PDB entry 3EH4 | X-ray diffraction, 2.90 A resolution | chains A and B of the 3 polymer chains in the assembly

Chain A:
Name: Cytochrome c oxidase subunit 1
Organism: Thermus thermophilus
Notes: EC 1.9.3.1
UniProtKB: Q5SJ79 (COX1_THET8); residues 2-562 here = UniProt positions 2-562
Amino-acid sequence (618 residues; each row starts with the number of its first residue; numbers below 1 keep their minus sign (Ser-55 is residue -55)):
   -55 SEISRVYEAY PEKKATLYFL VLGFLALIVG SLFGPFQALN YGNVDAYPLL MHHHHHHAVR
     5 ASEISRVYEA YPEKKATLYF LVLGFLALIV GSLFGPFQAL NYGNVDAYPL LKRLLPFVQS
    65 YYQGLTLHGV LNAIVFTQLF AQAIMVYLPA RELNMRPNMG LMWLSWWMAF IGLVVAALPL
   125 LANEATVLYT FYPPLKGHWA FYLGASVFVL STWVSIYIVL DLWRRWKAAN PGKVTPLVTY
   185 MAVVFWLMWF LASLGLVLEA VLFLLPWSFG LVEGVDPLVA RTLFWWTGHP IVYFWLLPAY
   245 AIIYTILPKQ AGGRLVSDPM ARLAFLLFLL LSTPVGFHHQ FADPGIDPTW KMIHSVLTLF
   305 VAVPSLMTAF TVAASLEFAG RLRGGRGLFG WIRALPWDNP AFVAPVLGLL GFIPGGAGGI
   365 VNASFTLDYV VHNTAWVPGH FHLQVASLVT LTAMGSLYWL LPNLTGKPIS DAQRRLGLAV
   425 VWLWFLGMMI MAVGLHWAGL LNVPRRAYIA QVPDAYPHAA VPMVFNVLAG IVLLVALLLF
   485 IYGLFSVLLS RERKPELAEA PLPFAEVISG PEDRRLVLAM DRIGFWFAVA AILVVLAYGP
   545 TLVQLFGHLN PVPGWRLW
Unresolved in the structure: -55 to 5
Construct notes: expression tag (-55 to 1); engineered mutation Arg258 (Lys in Q5SJ79)
Bound ions: heme Fe: His72, His386; Cu+: His233, His282, His283; heme-as Fe near His384 (its only coordinating residue here)
Residues lining bound ligands:
  - heme-as (HAS): Tyr133, Trp229, Val236, Tyr237, Trp239, Leu240, Tyr244, His282, His283, Thr302, Val305, Ala306, Ser309, Leu310, Thr312, Ala313, Val316, Ala317, Leu320, Trp335, Ile336, Trp341, Val350, Leu353, Leu354, Phe356, Ile357, Gly360, Gly363, Ile364, Asn366, Ala367, Asp372, His376, Asn377, Val381, His384, Phe385, Gln388, Val389, Val393, Arg449, Arg450
  - heme (HEM): Leu32, Ser36, Gly39, Pro40, Gln42, Ala43, Tyr46, Tyr65, Leu69, His72, Gly73, Asn76, Ala77, Thr81, Leu132, Tyr133, Pro382, Phe385, His386, Val389, Ala390, Thr394, Trp428, Met432, Met435, Leu439, Arg449, Arg450, Ala451, Leu477
Swiss-Prot annotation at these positions:
  - binding site (Fe(II)-heme a): His72, His386
  - binding site (Cu cation): His233, Tyr237, His282, His283
  - binding site (heme a3): His384
  - cross-link: His233 to Tyr237 (1'-histidyl-3'-tyrosine (His-Tyr))
From the paper describing this entry:
  - heme-as coordination: His384
  - binding site for heme-as: His376, Arg449

Chain B:
Name: Cytochrome c oxidase subunit 2
Organism: Thermus thermophilus
Notes: EC 1.9.3.1
UniProtKB: Q5SJ80 (COX2_THET8); residues 3-168 here = UniProt positions 3-168
Amino-acid sequence (166 residues; row label = number of the first residue in the row):
     3 DQHKAHKAIL AYEKGWLAFS LAMLFVFIAL IAYTLATHTA GVIPAGKLER VDPTTVRQEG
    63 PWADPAQAVV QTGPNQYTVY VLAFAFGYQP NPIEVPQGAE IVFKITSPDV IHGFHVEGTN
   123 INVEVLPGEV STVRYTFKRP GEYRIICNQY CGLGHQNMFG TIVVKE
Construct notes: engineered mutation Gln4 (Glu in Q5SJ80)
Bound ions: dinuclear copper ion: His114, His157
Swiss-Prot annotation at these positions:
  - binding site (Cu cation): His114, Cys149, Cys153, His157

Chain A / chain B interface:
Residue-residue contacts - 127 pairs, chain A then chain B:
  Ser64(A) - Leu155(B)
  Tyr66(A) - Tyr152(B)  hydrophobic
  Tyr66(A) - Leu155(B)  hydrophobic
  Tyr66(A) - His157(B)
  Tyr66(A) - Gln158(B)  hydrogen bond
  Thr130(A) - Tyr152(B)  hydrogen bond (backbone-side chain)
  Leu132(A) - Tyr152(B)  hydrophobic
  Tyr136(A) - Ile113(B)  hydrophobic
  Pro137(A) - Ile113(B)
  Pro138(A) - Asp111(B)
  Pro138(A) - Ile113(B)
  Pro138(A) - Pro129(B)  hydrophobic
  Leu139(A) - Val112(B)  hydrophobic
  Leu139(A) - Tyr152(B)
  Asp220(A) - Arg52(B)  salt bridge
  Pro221(A) - Leu128(B)  hydrophobic
  Pro221(A) - Pro129(B)
  Leu222(A) - Leu50(B)  hydrophobic
  Leu222(A) - Arg52(B)
  Arg225(A) - Glu126(B)  salt bridge
  Arg225(A) - Gln151(B)
  Arg258(A) - Gln4(B)  hydrogen bond
  Val260(A) - His8(B)  hydrogen bond (backbone-side chain)
  Val260(A) - Ile11(B)  hydrophobic
  Met264(A) - Leu12(B)  hydrophobic
  Met264(A) - Glu15(B)
  Phe285(A) - Pro46(B)
  Ala286(A) - Pro46(B)
  Ala286(A) - Asn124(B)
  Ala286(A) - Val125(B)
  Ala286(A) - Glu126(B)  hydrogen bond (backbone-backbone)
  Asp287(A) - Pro46(B)
  Asp287(A) - Glu126(B)
  Pro288(A) - Pro46(B)  hydrophobic
  Pro288(A) - Leu128(B)
  Pro288(A) - Glu131(B)
  Pro288(A) - Val132(B)
  Pro288(A) - Ser133(B)
  Gly289(A) - Ala47(B)
  Gly289(A) - Gly48(B)
  Gly289(A) - Leu50(B)
  Ile290(A) - Gly48(B)  hydrogen bond (backbone-backbone)
  Pro292(A) - Gly48(B)
  Met296(A) - Ile33(B)  hydrophobic
  Met296(A) - Leu37(B)  hydrophobic
  Ser299(A) - Ile33(B)
  Val300(A) - Ile30(B)  hydrophobic
  Leu303(A) - Leu26(B)
  Leu303(A) - Ile30(B)  hydrophobic
  Phe304(A) - Leu23(B)  hydrophobic
  Phe304(A) - Phe27(B)  hydrophobic
  Leu310(A) - Trp18(B)  hydrogen bond (backbone-side chain)
  Leu310(A) - Ser22(B)
  Met311(A) - Glu15(B)
  Met311(A) - Leu19(B)  hydrophobic
  Phe314(A) - Ile11(B)
  Phe314(A) - Tyr14(B)  hydrophobic
  Phe314(A) - Glu15(B)
  Phe314(A) - Trp18(B)
  Thr315(A) - Glu15(B)  hydrogen bond
  Ala318(A) - Ile11(B)  hydrophobic
  Phe322(A) - Asp3(B)
  Phe322(A) - Gln4(B)
  Leu326(A) - Asp3(B)
  Ile364(A) - Phe29(B)  hydrophobic
  Ser368(A) - Ile33(B)
  Phe369(A) - Ile33(B)  hydrophobic
  Phe369(A) - Leu37(B)  hydrophobic
  Phe369(A) - Ile45(B)  hydrophobic
  Thr370(A) - Thr36(B)  hydrogen bond
  Thr370(A) - Leu37(B)
  Thr370(A) - Ile45(B)
  Tyr373(A) - Val44(B)  hydrophobic
  Tyr373(A) - Ile45(B)
  Tyr373(A) - Pro46(B)
  Tyr373(A) - Asn122(B)
  Tyr373(A) - Asn124(B)  hydrogen bond (backbone-side chain)
  His376(A) - Asn124(B)  hydrogen bond (backbone-side chain)
  His376(A) - Glu126(B)  salt bridge
  His376(A) - Asn150(B)  hydrogen bond (backbone-side chain)
  Asn377(A) - Glu126(B)  hydrogen bond
  Asn377(A) - Asn150(B)  hydrogen bond
  Asn377(A) - Gln151(B)
  Thr378(A) - His117(B)
  Asn446(A) - His117(B)  hydrogen bond
  Asn446(A) - Glu119(B)
  Asn446(A) - Ile148(B)
  Pro448(A) - Ile148(B)  hydrophobic
  Arg449(A) - His157(B)
  Arg450(A) - Gln151(B)
  Arg450(A) - His157(B)  hydrogen bond (backbone-side chain)
  Ala451(A) - His157(B)
  Tyr452(A) - Gln158(B)
  Gln455(A) - Gln158(B)  hydrogen bond
  Val456(A) - Gln158(B)
  Val456(A) - Asn159(B)
  Ala459(A) - Arg146(B)  hydrogen bond (backbone-side chain)
  Tyr460(A) - Arg146(B)
  Tyr460(A) - Phe161(B)
  Ile512(A) - Gln4(B)
  Ile512(A) - His8(B)  hydrogen bond (backbone-side chain)
  Ser513(A) - His5(B)  hydrogen bond (backbone-side chain)
  Ser513(A) - His8(B)
  Gly514(A) - His5(B)
  Gly514(A) - His8(B)  hydrogen bond (backbone-side chain)
  Pro515(A) - His5(B)
  Pro515(A) - Lys9(B)
  Glu516(A) - Lys9(B)  salt bridge
  Glu516(A) - Leu12(B)
  His552(A) - Leu50(B)
  His552(A) - Arg52(B)
  Asn554(A) - Arg52(B)
  Asn554(A) - Val53(B)  hydrogen bond (side chain-backbone)
  Asn554(A) - Gly130(B)  hydrogen bond (side chain-backbone)
  Val556(A) - Pro55(B)  hydrophobic
  Val556(A) - Pro129(B)
  Pro557(A) - Thr56(B)
  Trp559(A) - Pro110(B)
  Trp559(A) - Asp111(B)  hydrogen bond (side chain-backbone)
  Trp559(A) - Val112(B)  hydrophobic
  Leu561(A) - Ala87(B)  hydrophobic
  Leu561(A) - Phe88(B)  hydrophobic
  Leu561(A) - Val112(B)  hydrophobic
  Leu561(A) - Cys153(B)
  Leu561(A) - Gly154(B)
  Leu561(A) - Leu155(B)  hydrogen bond (backbone-backbone)
  Trp562(A) - Leu155(B)
Other interface residues (no listed pair), chain A (75 interface residues in all): Val131, Asp291, Lys295, Val307, Asp372, Val374, Val375, Ile453, Asp517, Gln548, Leu549
Other interface residues (no listed pair), chain B (65 interface residues in all): Ala7, Ala34, Lys49, Gly120, Cys149

Summary:
75 residues of chain A and 65 residues of chain B are in contact; the contacts include 25 hydrogen bonds and 4
salt bridges. Among the polar pairs are Asp220(A)-Arg52(B), Arg225(A)-Glu126(B) and His376(A)-Glu126(B). Chain
A binds heme and heme-as. The paper reports a binding site for heme-as at His376(A) and Arg449(A); heme-as
coordination by His384(A).
Here chain A is Cytochrome c oxidase subunit 1 and chain B is Cytochrome c oxidase subunit 2, both from
Thermus thermophilus. Entry 3EH4 (Structure of the reduced form of cytochrome ba3 oxidase from Thermus
thermophilus) was determined by X-ray diffraction, deposited together with 3EH3 and 3EH5.
